3WSW - chains B and C of the 4 polymer chains in the assembly; structure by X-ray diffraction, 2.30 A resolution.

[Chain B (and C)]
Protein: L-lactate dehydrogenase
From: Enterococcus mundtii
Notes: EC 1.1.1.27; chain C of this document is another copy of the same molecule, construct and numbering; everything in this record applies to it too
Sequence (322 residues; each row starts with the number of its first residue):
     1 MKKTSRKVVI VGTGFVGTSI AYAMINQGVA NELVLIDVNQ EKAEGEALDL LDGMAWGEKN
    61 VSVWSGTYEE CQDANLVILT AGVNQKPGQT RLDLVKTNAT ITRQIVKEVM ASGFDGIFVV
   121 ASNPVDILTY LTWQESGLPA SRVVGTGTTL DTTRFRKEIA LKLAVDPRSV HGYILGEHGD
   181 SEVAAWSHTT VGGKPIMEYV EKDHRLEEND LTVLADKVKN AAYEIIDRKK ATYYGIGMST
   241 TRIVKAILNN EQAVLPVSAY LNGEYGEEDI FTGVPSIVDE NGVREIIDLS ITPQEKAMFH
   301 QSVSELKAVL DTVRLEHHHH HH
Disordered / not traced: 1-2, 316-322 (chain C: 1-2, 317-322)
Small-molecule neighbours:
  - 1,6-di-O-phosphono-beta-D-fructofuranose (FBP): Arg156, Arg168, Ser169, Val170, His171, Tyr173, Val254
  - NAD (nicotinamide-adenine-dinucleotide): Val11, Gly12, Thr13, Gly14, Phe15, Val16, Gly17, Asp37, Val38, Asn39, Tyr68, Thr80, Ala81, Gly82, Val83, Asn84, Asn98, Ile101, Ile105, Ala121, Ser122, Asn123, Leu150, Thr232, Ile236

[Chain B / chain C interface]
Contacting residue pairs - 59 pairs, chain B then chain C:
  Leu163(B) with Arg284(C)
  Ala164(B) with Gln252(C), hydrogen bond (backbone-side chain); Arg284(C), hydrogen bond (backbone-side chain)
  Val165(B) with Gln252(C); Ile277(C), hydrophobic
  Asp166(B) with Glu251(C); Gln252(C), hydrogen bond (backbone-backbone); Ala253(C)
  Arg168(B) with Glu251(C), salt bridge
  Ser169(B) with Ala253(C); Val254(C), hydrogen bond (side chain-backbone)
  His171(B) with His171(C), hydrogen bond
  Tyr173(B) with Gly192(C); Gly193(C)
  His188(B) with Gly193(C); Pro195(C); Glu198(C), salt bridge
  Val191(B) with Ile287(C)
  Gly192(B) with Tyr173(C); Val254(C); Pro275(C); Ile287(C); Leu289(C)
  Gly193(B) with Tyr173(C); His188(C); Leu289(C)
  Lys194(B) with Ile287(C); Asp288(C), hydrogen bond (side chain-backbone); Leu289(C)
  Pro195(B) with His188(C)
  Glu198(B) with His188(C), salt bridge; Asp288(C); Leu289(C); Ser290(C), hydrogen bond (side chain-backbone)
  Lys202(B) with Ser290(C)
  Glu251(B) with Asp166(C); Arg168(C), salt bridge
  Gln252(B) with Ala164(C), hydrogen bond (side chain-backbone); Val165(C); Asp166(C), hydrogen bond (backbone-backbone)
  Ala253(B) with Asp166(C); Ser169(C)
  Val254(B) with Ser169(C), hydrogen bond (backbone-side chain); Gly192(C)
  Pro275(B) with Gly192(C)
  Ile277(B) with Val165(C), hydrophobic
  Arg284(B) with Leu163(C); Ala164(C), hydrogen bond (side chain-backbone)
  Ile287(B) with Val191(C); Gly192(C); Lys194(C); Tyr199(C)
  Asp288(B) with Lys194(C), hydrogen bond (backbone-side chain)
  Leu289(B) with Gly192(C); Gly193(C); Lys194(C); Glu198(C)
  Ser290(B) with Glu198(C), hydrogen bond (backbone-side chain); Lys202(C), hydrogen bond
Other interface residues (no listed pair), chain B (31 interface residues in all): Thr190, Tyr199, Asp203, Arg242
Other interface residues (no listed pair), chain C (31 interface residues in all): Thr190, Asp203, Arg242

[In short]
Chain B and chain C each contribute 31 residues to their interface, with 14 hydrogen bonds and 4 salt bridges.
Among the polar pairs are Arg168(B)-Glu251(C), His188(B)-Glu198(C) and Ala164(B)-Gln252(C). Bound to chain B:
1,6-di-O-phosphono-beta-D-fructofuranose and NAD.
Chain B and chain C are both L-lactate dehydrogenase (Enterococcus mundtii); the structure, Crystal structure
of minor L-lactate dehydrogenase from Enterococcus mundtii in the ligands-bound form, was determined by X-ray
diffraction together with 3WSV from the same study.
